Entry 7Z1B (X-ray diffraction, 2.30 A resolution); this record covers chains A and B of the 3 polymer chains in the assembly.

== Chain A ==
Protein: Spike protein S1
From: Severe acute respiratory syndrome coronavirus 2
Reference sequence: P0DTC2 (SPIKE_SARS2); residues 330-532 here = UniProt positions 330-532
Chain sequence (210 residues; row label = number of the first residue in the row):
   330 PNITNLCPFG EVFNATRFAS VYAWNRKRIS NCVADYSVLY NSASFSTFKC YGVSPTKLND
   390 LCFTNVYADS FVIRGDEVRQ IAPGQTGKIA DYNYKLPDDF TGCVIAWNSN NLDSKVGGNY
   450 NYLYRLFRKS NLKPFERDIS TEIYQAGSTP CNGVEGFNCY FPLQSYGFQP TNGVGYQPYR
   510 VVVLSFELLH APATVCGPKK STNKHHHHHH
Not modelled in the structure: 330-332, 529-539
Disulfides: C336-C361, C379-C432, C391-C525, C480-C488
Glycans and other covalent adducts: N-acetylglucosamine (NAG) linked to N343
Differences from the reference sequence: expression tag (533-539)
Swiss-Prot annotation at these positions:
  - region: R403 to D405 (Integrin-binding motif), N448 to F456 (Immunodominant HLA epitope recognized by the CD8+)
  - glycosylation (N-linked (GlcNAc...) asparagine): N331 (complex), N343 (complex)

== Chain B ==
Protein: Nanobody F2
From: Lama glama
Notes: antibody fragment or engineered binder
Chain sequence (131 residues; numbered 1 to 131; the number before each row is that of its first residue):
     1 QVQLVESGGG LVQAGGSLRL ACIASGRTFH SYVMAWFRQA PGKEREFVAA ISWSSTPTYY
    61 GESVKGRFTI SRDNAKNTVY LQMNRLKPED TAVYFCAADR GESYYYTRPT EYEFWGQGTQ
   121 VTVSSHHHHH H
Not modelled in the structure: 126-131
Disulfides: C22-C96

== How chain A and chain B interact ==
Residue-residue contacts (33):
  Y369(A) - Y104(B)  hydrogen bond (backbone-side chain)
  S371(A) - Y105(B)  hydrogen bond (backbone-side chain)
  A372(A) - Y105(B)
  A372(A) - R108(B)  hydrogen bond (backbone-side chain)
  F374(A) - Y105(B)
  F374(A) - R108(B)  hydrogen bond (backbone-side chain)
  S375(A) - R108(B)  hydrogen bond (backbone-side chain)
  S375(A) - E111(B)
  T376(A) - E111(B)  hydrogen bond
  F377(A) - S103(B)  hydrogen bond (backbone-side chain)
  F377(A) - Y104(B)  hydrogen bond (backbone-backbone)
  F377(A) - Y105(B)  hydrophobic
  F377(A) - E111(B)  hydrogen bond (backbone-side chain)
  K378(A) - D99(B)  salt bridge
  K378(A) - E102(B)
  K378(A) - E111(B)  hydrogen bond (side chain-backbone)
  C379(A) - W53(B)
  C379(A) - G101(B)
  C379(A) - E102(B)  hydrogen bond (backbone-backbone)
  Y380(A) - W53(B)  hydrophobic
  Y380(A) - R100(B)
  Y380(A) - G101(B)
  G381(A) - W53(B)
  V382(A) - W53(B)
  S383(A) - P57(B)
  S383(A) - Y59(B)  hydrogen bond
  S383(A) - E102(B)  hydrogen bond
  P384(A) - E102(B)
  P384(A) - S103(B)
  P384(A) - Y104(B)
  T385(A) - Y59(B)
  P412(A) - R100(B)
  D427(A) - R100(B)  hydrogen bond (backbone-side chain)
Interface residues without a listed pair, chain A (21 interface residues in all): L368, S373, G413, Q414
Interface residues without a listed pair, chain B (13 interface residues in all): E113

== Overview ==
21 residues of chain A and 13 residues of chain B are in contact; the contacts include 14 hydrogen bonds and 1
salt bridge. Polar pairs include K378(A)-D99(B), Y369(A)-Y104(B) and S371(A)-Y105(B). N-acetylglucosamine is
covalently linked to N343(A).
Here chain A is Spike protein S1 (Severe acute respiratory syndrome coronavirus 2) and chain B is Nanobody F2
(Lama glama). Entry 7Z1B (Nanobody H11-A10 and F2 bound to RBD) was determined by X-ray diffraction together
with 7Z1A, 7Z1C, 7Z1D, 7Z1E, 7Z6V, 7Z7X and 4 further entries from the same study.
